Entry 2IEF (X-ray diffraction, 2.60 A resolution); this record covers chains F and B of the 6 polymer chains in the assembly.

[Chain F]
Molecule: 34-nt DNA strand
Sequence (34 nucleotides; row label = number of the first residue in the row):
    35 TAACAGACTA CATAATACTG TAAAACACAA CATA

[Chain B]
Molecule: Excisionase
Organism: Enterobacteria phage lambda
UniProtKB: P03699 (VXIS_LAMBD); numbering as in UniProt (aligned over 1-55)
Amino-acid sequence (55 residues; each row starts with the number of its first residue):
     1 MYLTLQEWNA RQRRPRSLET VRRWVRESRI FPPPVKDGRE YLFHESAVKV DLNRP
Unresolved in the structure: 55
Construct notes: engineered mutation Ser28 (Cys in P03699)
From the paper describing this entry:
  - binding site for the 34-nt DNA strand (chain F): Glu19
  - binding site for the 15-nt DNA strand: Arg23, Arg39
  - binding site for the 19-nt DNA strand: Arg23, Arg39
  - self-association interface (contacts with another copy of this molecule); pairs are residue here / residue on that copy: Arg13-Asp37, Arg14-Glu7, Arg16-Asp37, Glu40-Arg16
  - specificity-determining residues: Glu19, Arg23

[Interface between chain F and chain B]
Pairs across the interface (15; chain F residue first):
  DT47(F) - Arg39(B)  base contact
  DA48(F) - Arg39(B)  hydrogen bond to the sugar
  DA49(F) - Arg39(B)  phosphate contact
  DA49(F) - Glu40(B)  phosphate contact
  DT50(F) - Leu5(B)  phosphate contact
  DT50(F) - Arg22(B)  salt bridge to the phosphate
  DT50(F) - Lys36(B)  phosphate contact
  DT50(F) - Arg39(B)  sugar contact
  DT50(F) - Glu40(B)  phosphate contact
  DT50(F) - Tyr41(B)  hydrogen bond to the phosphate
  DA51(F) - Arg26(B)  salt bridge to the phosphate
  DA51(F) - Lys36(B)  salt bridge to the phosphate
  DA51(F) - Tyr41(B)  hydrogen bond to the phosphate
  DC52(F) - Glu19(B)  hydrogen bond to the base
  DC52(F) - Arg26(B)  phosphate contact

[Summary]
6 residues of chain F face 8 of chain B across their interface, with 4 hydrogen bonds and 3 salt bridges.
Polar pairs include DC52(F)-Glu19(B), DA48(F)-Arg39(B) and DT50(F)-Tyr41(B). From the paper: a binding site
for the 15-nt DNA strand at Arg23(B) and Arg39(B); a binding site for the 19-nt DNA strand at Arg23(B) and
Arg39(B).
Here chain F is a 34-nt DNA strand and chain B is Excisionase (Enterobacteria phage lambda). Entry 2IEF
(Structure of the cooperative Excisionase (Xis)-DNA complex reveals a micronucleoprotein filament) was
determined by X-ray diffraction.
